Entry 8JIL (electron microscopy, 3.50 A resolution); this record covers chains B and C of the 5 polymer chains in the assembly.

[Chain B]
Molecule: Guanine nucleotide-binding protein G(I)/G(S)/G(T) subunit beta-1
Source organism: Homo sapiens
UniProtKB: P62873 (GBB1_HUMAN); residues 2-340 here = UniProt positions 2-340
Chain sequence (356 residues; numbered -15 to 340; the number before each row is that of its first residue; numbers below 1 keep their minus sign (Met-15 is residue -15)):
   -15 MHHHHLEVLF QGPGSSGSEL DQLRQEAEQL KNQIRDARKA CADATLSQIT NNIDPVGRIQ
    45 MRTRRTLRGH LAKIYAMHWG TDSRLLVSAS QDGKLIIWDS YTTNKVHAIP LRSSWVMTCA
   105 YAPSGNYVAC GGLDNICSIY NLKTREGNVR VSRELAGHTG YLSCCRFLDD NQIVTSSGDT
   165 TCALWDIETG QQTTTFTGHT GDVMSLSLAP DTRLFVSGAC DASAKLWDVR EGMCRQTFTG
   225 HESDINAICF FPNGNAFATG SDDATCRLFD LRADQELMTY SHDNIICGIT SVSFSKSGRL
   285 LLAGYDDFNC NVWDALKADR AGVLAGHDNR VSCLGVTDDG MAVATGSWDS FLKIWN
Unresolved in the structure: -15 to 0
Construct notes: initiating methionine (-15); expression tag (-14 to 1)
Curated features (UniProtKB/Swiss-Prot):
  - modified residue: Ser2 (N-acetylserine), His266 (Phosphohistidine)
  - natural variant: Leu30 (L30F: In MRD42; uncertain significance), Arg52 (R52G: In MRD42), Gly64 (G64V: In MRD42), Asp76 (D76E: In MRD42; D76G: In MRD42), Gly77 (G77S: In MRD42), Lys78 (K78R: In MRD42), Ile80 (I80N: In MRD42; I80T: In MRD42), His91 (H91R: In MRD42; uncertain significance), Ala92 (A92T: In MRD42), Pro94 (P94S: In MRD42), Leu95 (L95P: In MRD42), Arg96 (R96L: In MRD42), 5 further natural variant entries in UniProt

[Chain C]
Molecule: Guanine nucleotide-binding protein G(I)/G(S)/G(O) subunit gamma-2
Source organism: Homo sapiens
UniProtKB: P59768 (GBG2_HUMAN); residues 1-71 here = UniProt positions 1-71
Chain sequence (71 residues; numbered 1 to 71; the number before each row is that of its first residue):
     1 MASNNTASIA QARKLVEQLK MEANIDRIKV SKAAADLMAY CEAHAKEDPL LTPVPASENP
    61 FREKKFFCAI L
Unresolved in the structure: 1-5, 63-71
Curated features (UniProtKB/Swiss-Prot):
  - modified residue: Ala2 (N-acetylalanine), Cys68 (Cysteine methyl ester)
  - lipidation: Cys68 (S-geranylgeranyl cysteine)

[Interface between chain B and chain C]
Residue-residue contacts (74):
  Leu4(B) - Ser8(C)
  Leu4(B) - Ile9(C)
  Leu7(B) - Ile9(C)
  Leu7(B) - Ala12(C)  hydrophobic
  Leu7(B) - Arg13(C)
  Leu7(B) - Val16(C)
  Ala11(B) - Leu15(C)  hydrophobic
  Ala11(B) - Val16(C)  hydrophobic
  Ala11(B) - Leu19(C)
  Leu14(B) - Leu19(C)  hydrophobic
  Leu14(B) - Lys20(C)
  Ala21(B) - Arg27(C)  hydrogen bond (backbone-side chain)
  Arg22(B) - Arg27(C)
  Cys25(B) - Arg27(C)
  Cys25(B) - Ile28(C)
  Cys25(B) - Lys29(C)
  Cys25(B) - Val30(C)
  Ala26(B) - Val30(C)  hydrophobic
  Asp27(B) - Val30(C)  hydrogen bond (side chain-backbone)
  Asp27(B) - Ser31(C)  hydrogen bond
  Ala28(B) - Val30(C)
  Leu30(B) - Ala34(C)  hydrophobic
  Ile33(B) - Ser31(C)
  Ile33(B) - Ala34(C)  hydrophobic
  Ile33(B) - Met38(C)
  Thr34(B) - Met38(C)
  Val40(B) - Leu51(C)  hydrophobic
  Ile43(B) - Leu50(C)
  Ile43(B) - Leu51(C)
  Met45(B) - Leu50(C)  hydrophobic
  Arg49(B) - Phe61(C)  hydrogen bond (side chain-backbone)
  Ser84(B) - Phe61(C)
  Tyr85(B) - Pro60(C)
  Tyr85(B) - Phe61(C)  hydrophobic
  Met217(B) - Met21(C)  hydrophobic
  Cys218(B) - Gln18(C)
  Cys218(B) - Met21(C)
  Cys218(B) - Glu22(C)
  Gln220(B) - Glu22(C)
  Gln220(B) - Ile25(C)
  Thr221(B) - Glu22(C)  hydrogen bond
  Phe235(B) - Leu37(C)  hydrophobic
  Phe235(B) - Tyr40(C)  hydrophobic
  Phe235(B) - Cys41(C)  hydrophobic
  Pro236(B) - Tyr40(C)
  Asp254(B) - Ala33(C)
  Arg256(B) - Arg27(C)
  Arg256(B) - Ile28(C)
  Arg256(B) - Asp36(C)  salt bridge
  Ala257(B) - Ile28(C)
  Asp258(B) - Arg27(C)  salt bridge
  Gln259(B) - Val30(C)
  Leu261(B) - Val30(C)  hydrophobic
  Lys280(B) - His44(C)
  Lys280(B) - Glu47(C)  salt bridge
  Lys280(B) - Asp48(C)
  Ser281(B) - Cys41(C)  hydrogen bond (backbone-side chain)
  Ser281(B) - His44(C)
  Ser281(B) - Asp48(C)  hydrogen bond
  Gly282(B) - Cys41(C)  hydrogen bond (backbone-side chain)
  Arg283(B) - Leu51(C)
  Leu300(B) - Cys41(C)  hydrophobic
  Asp323(B) - Glu47(C)
  Asp323(B) - Pro49(C)
  Gly324(B) - Pro49(C)
  Gly324(B) - Leu50(C)
  Met325(B) - Pro49(C)  hydrophobic
  Met325(B) - Leu50(C)
  Met325(B) - Asn59(C)
  Met325(B) - Pro60(C)
  Ala326(B) - Phe61(C)  hydrophobic
  Val327(B) - Leu50(C)  hydrophobic
  Asn340(B) - Leu50(C)
  Asn340(B) - Phe61(C)
Interface residues without a listed pair, chain B (52 interface residues in all): Glu3, Lys15, Gln17, Ile18, Arg48, Arg219, Asn237, Ser279, Leu284, Ile338
Interface residues without a listed pair, chain C (37 interface residues in all): Ala23, Asp26, Ala35, Arg62

[Overview]
52 residues of chain B face 37 of chain C across their interface, with 8 hydrogen bonds and 3 salt bridges.
Polar contacts include Arg256(B)-Asp36(C), Asp258(B)-Arg27(C) and Lys280(B)-Glu47(C).
Chain B is Guanine nucleotide-binding protein G(I)/G(S)/G(T) subunit beta-1 and chain C is Guanine
nucleotide-binding protein G(I)/G(S)/G(O) subunit gamma-2, both from Homo sapiens; the structure, Cryo-EM
structure of niacin bound ketone body receptor HCAR2-Gi signaling complex, was determined by electron
microscopy together with 8JHY, 8JII and 8JIM from the same study.
